7UDZ - chains C and D of the 5 polymer chains in the assembly; structure by X-ray diffraction, 2.48 A resolution.

# Chain C (and D)
Protein: De novo designed pentameric proton channel LQLL
Notes: chain D of this document is another copy of the same molecule, construct and numbering; everything in this record applies to it too
Sequence (26 residues; each row starts with the number of its first residue):
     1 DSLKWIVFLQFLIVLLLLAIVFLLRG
Unresolved in the structure: 26 (chain D: 1, 26)

# How chain C and chain D interact
Contacting residue pairs (22; chain C residue first):
  Leu3(C) with Ser2(D)
  Lys4(C) with Ser2(D), hydrogen bond
  Ile6(C) with Ile6(D), hydrophobic
  Val7(C) with Ser2(D); Ile6(D), hydrophobic; Leu9(D)
  Gln10(C) with Ile6(D), hydrogen bond (side chain-backbone); Leu9(D); Gln10(D)
  Phe11(C) with Leu9(D)
  Ile13(C) with Ile13(D), hydrophobic
  Val14(C) with Ile13(D), hydrophobic; Leu16(D)
  Leu17(C) with Ile13(D), hydrophobic; Leu16(D), hydrophobic; Ile20(D), hydrophobic
  Leu18(C) with Leu16(D), hydrophobic
  Ile20(C) with Ile20(D), hydrophobic
  Val21(C) with Ile20(D), hydrophobic; Leu23(D)
  Leu24(C) with Ile20(D), hydrophobic; Leu23(D), hydrophobic
Also at the interface, not in a pair above, chain C (14 interface residues in all): Arg25
Also at the interface, not in a pair above, chain D (12 interface residues in all): Trp5, Leu12, Leu17, Ala19

# Overview
14 residues of chain C and 12 residues of chain D are in contact, with 2 hydrogen bonds. Polar contacts
include Lys4(C)-Ser2(D) and Gln10(C)-Ile6(D).
Chain C and chain D are both De novo designed pentameric proton channel LQLL; the structure, Designed
pentameric proton channel LQLL, was determined by X-ray diffraction, deposited together with 7UDV, 7UDW, 7UDX
and 7UDY.
